PDB entry 5YYE | X-ray diffraction, 2.33 A resolution | chains F and G of the 3 polymer chains in the assembly

== Chain F ==
Name: DNA polymerase IV
From: Escherichia coli
Notes: EC 2.7.7.7
UniProt: Q47155 (DPO4_ECOLI); numbering as in UniProt (aligned over 2-351)
Sequence (352 residues; row label = number of the first residue in the row; numbering starts at 0):
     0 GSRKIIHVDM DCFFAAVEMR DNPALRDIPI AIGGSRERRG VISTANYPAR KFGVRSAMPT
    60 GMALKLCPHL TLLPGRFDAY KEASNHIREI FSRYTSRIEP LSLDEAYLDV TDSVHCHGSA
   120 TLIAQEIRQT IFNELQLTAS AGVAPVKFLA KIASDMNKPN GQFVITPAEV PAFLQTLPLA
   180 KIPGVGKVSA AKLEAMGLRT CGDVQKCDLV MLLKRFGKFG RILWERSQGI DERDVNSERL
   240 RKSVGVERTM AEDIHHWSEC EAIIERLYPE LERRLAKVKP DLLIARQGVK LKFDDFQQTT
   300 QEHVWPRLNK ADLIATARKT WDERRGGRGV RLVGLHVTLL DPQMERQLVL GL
Disordered / not traced: 342-351
Construct notes: expression tag (0-1)
Ion coordination: Mg2+ site 1: Asp8, Met9, Asp103 (together with TTW); Mg2+ site 2: Asp8, Asp103, Glu104 (together with TTW) (shared with 1 residue of chain H)
Residues lining bound ligands: TTW (5'-O-[hydroxy{[hydroxy(phosphonoamino)phosphoryl]oxy}phosphoryl]thymidine): Asp8, Met9, Asp10, Cys11, Phe12, Phe13, Ser42, Thr43, Tyr46, Arg49, Ser55, Ala56, Asp103, Glu104, Lys157
From the paper describing this entry:
  - mutagenesis - R49A: abolished catalytic activity

== Chain G ==
Molecule: DTN2
Sequence (18 nucleotides; numbered 837 to 854; the number before each row is that of its first residue):
   837 TCTAGGGTCC TAGGACCC
Disordered / not traced: 837

== How chain F and chain G interact ==
Pairs across the interface (37):
  Arg35(F) - DC838(G)  phosphate contact
  Arg38(F) - DT839(G)  phosphate contact
  Arg38(F) - DA840(G)  sugar contact
  Gly39(F) - DA840(G)  sugar contact
  Val40(F) - DT839(G)  phosphate contact
  Val40(F) - DA840(G)  base contact
  Ser42(F) - DA840(G)  base contact
  Ala56(F) - DA840(G)  base contact
  Pro58(F) - DC838(G)  sugar contact
  Pro58(F) - DT839(G)  sugar contact
  Gly60(F) - DC838(G)  phosphate contact
  Lys217(F) - DT847(G)  salt bridge to the phosphate
  Arg238(F) - DT844(G)  hydrogen bond to the phosphate
  Arg238(F) - DC845(G)  salt bridge to the phosphate
  Arg240(F) - DG843(G)  salt bridge to the phosphate
  Arg240(F) - DT844(G)  phosphate contact
  Lys241(F) - DT844(G)  hydrogen bond to the phosphate
  Lys241(F) - DC845(G)  salt bridge to the phosphate
  Ser242(F) - DG843(G)  sugar contact
  Ser242(F) - DT844(G)  hydrogen bond to the phosphate
  Val243(F) - DG843(G)  phosphate contact
  Gly244(F) - DG842(G)  phosphate contact
  Gly244(F) - DG843(G)  hydrogen bond to the phosphate
  Val245(F) - DG842(G)  phosphate contact
  Glu246(F) - DG841(G)  sugar contact
  Glu246(F) - DG842(G)  hydrogen bond to the phosphate
  Arg247(F) - DG841(G)  phosphate contact
  Arg247(F) - DG842(G)  salt bridge to the phosphate
  Thr248(F) - DA840(G)  phosphate contact
  Thr248(F) - DG841(G)  hydrogen bond to the phosphate
  Arg273(F) - DG842(G)  salt bridge to the phosphate
  Arg273(F) - DG843(G)  salt bridge to the phosphate
  Lys291(F) - DA840(G)  salt bridge to the phosphate
  Phe295(F) - DT839(G)  stacking on the base
  Arg330(F) - DT839(G)  salt bridge to the phosphate
  Arg330(F) - DA840(G)  salt bridge to the phosphate
  Leu331(F) - DG841(G)  phosphate contact
Other interface residues (no listed pair), chain F (27 interface residues in all): Ile41, Gly216, Leu239
Other interface residues (no listed pair), chain G (10 interface residues in all): DC846

== Summary ==
27 residues of chain F face 10 of chain G across their interface, with 6 hydrogen bonds, 10 salt bridges and 1
aromatic stacking contact. Polar pairs include Arg238(F)-DT844(G), Lys241(F)-DT844(G) and Ser242(F)-DT844(G).
Chain F binds compound TTW. Asp8(F), Met9(F) and Asp103(F) coordinate Mg2+ site 1. From the paper: R49A of
chain F abolishes catalytic activity.
Chain F is DNA polymerase IV (Escherichia coli) and chain G is DTN2; the structure, DNA polymerase IV -
ternary complex 16, was determined by X-ray diffraction (same publication as 5YUR, 5YUS, 5YUT, 5YUU, 5YUV,
5YUW and 10 further entries).
